7PQU - chains B and C of the 4 polymer chains in the assembly; structure by electron microscopy, 3.03 A resolution.

== Chain B (and C) ==
Protein: Potassium voltage-gated channel subfamily C member 1
Source organism: Homo sapiens
Notes: chain C of this document is another copy of the same molecule, construct and numbering; everything in this record applies to it too
Reference sequence: P48547 (KCNC1_HUMAN); residues 1-511 here = UniProt positions 1-511
Amino-acid sequence (519 residues; numbered 1 to 519; the number before each row is that of its first residue):
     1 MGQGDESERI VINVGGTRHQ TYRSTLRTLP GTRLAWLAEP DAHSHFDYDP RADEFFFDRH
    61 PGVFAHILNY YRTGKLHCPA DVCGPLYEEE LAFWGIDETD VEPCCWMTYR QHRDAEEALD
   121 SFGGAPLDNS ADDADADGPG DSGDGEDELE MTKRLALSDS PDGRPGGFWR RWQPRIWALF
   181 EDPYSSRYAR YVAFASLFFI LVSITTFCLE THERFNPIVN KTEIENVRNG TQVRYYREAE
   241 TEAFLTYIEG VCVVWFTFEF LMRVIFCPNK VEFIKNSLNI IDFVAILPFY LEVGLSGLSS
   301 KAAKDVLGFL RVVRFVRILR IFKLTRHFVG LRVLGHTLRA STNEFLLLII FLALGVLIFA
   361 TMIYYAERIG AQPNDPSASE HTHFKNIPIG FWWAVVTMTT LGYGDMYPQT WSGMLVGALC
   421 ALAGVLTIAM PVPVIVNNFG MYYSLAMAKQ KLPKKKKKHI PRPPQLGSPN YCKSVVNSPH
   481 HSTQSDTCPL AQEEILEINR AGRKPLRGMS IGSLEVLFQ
Not modelled in the structure: 1-6, 120-187, 218-239, 271-279, 295-309, 372-376, 454-519
Construct notes: expression tag (512-519)
Ion coordination: K+ site 1: Thr400, Leu401 (shared with 2 residues of chain A; Thr400(C), Leu401(C) of chain C; 2 residues of chain D); K+ site 2: Thr400 (shared with 1 residue of chain A; Thr400(C) of chain C; 1 residue of chain D); K+ site 3: Leu401, Gly402 (shared with 2 residues of chain A; Leu401(C), Gly402(C) of chain C; 2 residues of chain D); K+ site 4: Gly402, Tyr403 (shared with 2 residues of chain A; Gly402(C), Tyr403(C) of chain C; 2 residues of chain D)
Residues lining bound ligands: 805 (1-(4-methylphenyl)sulfonyl-N-(1,3-oxazol-2-ylmethyl)pyrrole-3-carboxamide): Ala193, Phe194, Leu197, Leu324, Thr325, His327, Phe328, Leu331
What the authors report for this chain:
  - binding site for 805: Ala193, Phe194, Leu197, Leu324, Thr325, Phe328, Leu354

== How chain B and chain C interact ==
Contacting residue pairs (78; chain B residue first):
  Gly16(B) - Arg18(C)
  Asp47(B) - Arg9(C)  salt bridge
  Asp47(B) - Tyr22(C)  hydrogen bond
  Phe56(B) - Arg9(C)
  Phe56(B) - Gln20(C)
  Asp58(B) - Thr21(C)
  Asp58(B) - Tyr22(C)
  Asp58(B) - Thr25(C)
  Asp58(B) - Arg72(C)  salt bridge
  Arg59(B) - Arg72(C)
  His60(B) - Ala65(C)
  His60(B) - His66(C)
  Ala80(B) - Ala80(C)
  Asp81(B) - His66(C)
  Asp81(B) - Pro79(C)
  Asp81(B) - Ala80(C)  hydrogen bond (backbone-backbone)
  Asp81(B) - Asp81(C)
  Cys83(B) - His77(C)  hydrogen bond
  Cys83(B) - Cys105(C)  hydrogen bond
  Leu86(B) - Asn69(C)
  His112(B) - Cys104(C)
  Ile204(B) - Leu357(C)  hydrophobic
  Phe207(B) - Tyr365(C)
  Phe207(B) - Ile387(C)  hydrophobic
  Cys208(B) - Leu357(C)  hydrophobic
  Cys208(B) - Ile387(C)  hydrophobic
  Cys208(B) - Pro388(C)
  Thr211(B) - Tyr364(C)
  Thr211(B) - Asn386(C)
  Thr211(B) - Ile387(C)  hydrogen bond (side chain-backbone)
  Thr211(B) - Pro388(C)
  His212(B) - Asn386(C)
  Arg311(B) - Tyr365(C)
  Arg311(B) - Ile369(C)
  Phe315(B) - Met362(C)  hydrophobic
  Ile321(B) - Leu354(C)  hydrophobic
  Phe322(B) - Ile358(C)  hydrophobic
  Phe328(B) - Ile350(C)  hydrophobic
  Gly330(B) - Leu347(C)
  Leu331(B) - Ile350(C)  hydrophobic
  Leu331(B) - Phe351(C)  hydrophobic
  Leu331(B) - Leu354(C)  hydrophobic
  Leu334(B) - Phe351(C)  hydrophobic
  Leu334(B) - Met430(C)  hydrophobic
  Phe345(B) - Leu426(C)  hydrophobic
  Leu352(B) - Leu422(C)  hydrophobic
  Ile389(B) - Met414(C)  hydrophobic
  Trp392(B) - Pro408(C)
  Trp392(B) - Met414(C)
  Thr399(B) - Thr400(C)
  Thr399(B) - Leu422(C)
  Thr400(B) - Thr400(C)
  Leu401(B) - Thr397(C)
  Leu401(B) - Thr400(C)
  Leu401(B) - Leu401(C)
  Leu401(B) - Gly402(C)
  Gly402(B) - Gly402(C)
  Tyr403(B) - Trp393(C)  hydrogen bond
  Tyr403(B) - Thr397(C)  hydrogen bond
  Tyr403(B) - Gly402(C)
  Tyr403(B) - Tyr403(C)
  Tyr403(B) - Gly404(C)
  Tyr403(B) - Tyr407(C)  hydrophobic
  Tyr403(B) - Pro408(C)
  Val436(B) - Ala429(C)
  Val436(B) - Pro433(C)  hydrophobic
  Phe439(B) - Leu347(C)  hydrophobic
  Phe439(B) - Met430(C)
  Tyr443(B) - Glu344(C)  hydrogen bond
  Tyr443(B) - Leu347(C)  hydrophobic
  Ser444(B) - Met107(C)
  Ala448(B) - Pro103(C)
  Ala448(B) - Trp106(C)
  Ala448(B) - Met107(C)  hydrophobic
  Lys451(B) - Trp106(C)
  Lys451(B) - Met107(C)
  Leu452(B) - Thr99(C)
  Leu452(B) - Val101(C)
Interface residues without a listed pair, chain B (57 interface residues in all): Asn13, Gly15, Pro61, Val82, Pro85, Glu90, Glu213, Leu310, Ile318, Leu348, Val395, Asp405, Ile428, Val432, Ile435, Leu445, Lys449
Interface residues without a listed pair, chain C (61 interface residues in all): His19, Thr73, Asn343, Thr361, Lys385, Phe391, Val396, Ala418, Ala421, Pro431, Val434

== Summary ==
Chain B and chain C form an interface of 57 and 61 residues respectively, with 8 hydrogen bonds and 2 salt
bridges. Polar pairs include Asp47(B)-Arg9(C), Asp58(B)-Arg72(C) and Asp47(B)-Tyr22(C). Chain B binds compound
805. From the paper: a binding site for 805 at Ala193(B), Phe194(B) and Leu197(B) among others.
Both chains are Potassium voltage-gated channel subfamily C member 1 (Homo sapiens). Entry 7PQU (Ligand-bound
human Kv3.1 cryo-EM structure (Lu AG00563)) was determined by electron microscopy, deposited together with
7PQT.
